Entry 9OK5 (electron microscopy, 3.29 A resolution); this record covers chains D and G of the 7 polymer chains in the assembly.

[Chain D]
Molecule: Vesicle-fusing ATPase
Organism: Cricetulus griseus
Notes: EC 3.6.4.6
UniProtKB: P18708 (NSF_CRIGR); numbering as in UniProt (aligned over 1-744)
Chain sequence (747 residues; numbered -2 to 744; the number before each row is that of its first residue; numbers below 1 keep their minus sign (Gly-2 is residue -2)):
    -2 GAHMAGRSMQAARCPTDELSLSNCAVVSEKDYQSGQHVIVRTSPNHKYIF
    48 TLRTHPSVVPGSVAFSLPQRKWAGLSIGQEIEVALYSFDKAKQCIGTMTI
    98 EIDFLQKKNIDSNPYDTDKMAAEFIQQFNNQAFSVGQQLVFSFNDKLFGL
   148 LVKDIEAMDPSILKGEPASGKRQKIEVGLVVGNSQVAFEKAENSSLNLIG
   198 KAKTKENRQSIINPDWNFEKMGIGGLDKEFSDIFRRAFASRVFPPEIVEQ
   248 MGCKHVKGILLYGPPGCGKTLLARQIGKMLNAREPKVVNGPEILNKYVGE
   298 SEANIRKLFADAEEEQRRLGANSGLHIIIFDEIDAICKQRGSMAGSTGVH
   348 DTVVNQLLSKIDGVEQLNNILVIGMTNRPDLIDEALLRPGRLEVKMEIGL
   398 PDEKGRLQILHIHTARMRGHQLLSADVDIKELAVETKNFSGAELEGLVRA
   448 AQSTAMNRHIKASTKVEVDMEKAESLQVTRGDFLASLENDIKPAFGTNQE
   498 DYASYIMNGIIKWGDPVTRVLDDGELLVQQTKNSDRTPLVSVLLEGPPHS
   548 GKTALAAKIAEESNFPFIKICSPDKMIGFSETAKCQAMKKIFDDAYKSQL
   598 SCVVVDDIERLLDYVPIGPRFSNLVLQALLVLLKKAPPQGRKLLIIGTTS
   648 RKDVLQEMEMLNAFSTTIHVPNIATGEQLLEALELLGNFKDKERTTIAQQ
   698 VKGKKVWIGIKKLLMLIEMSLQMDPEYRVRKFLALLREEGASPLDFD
Not modelled in the structure: -2 to 204, 741-744
Differences from the reference sequence: expression tag (-2 to 0)
Bound ions: Mg2+ site 1: Thr267 (together with ADP); Mg2+ site 2: Thr550 (together with ATP)
Small-molecule neighbours:
  - ADP (adenosine-5'-diphosphate): Gly219, Ile220, Gly221, Leu223, Pro262, Gly263, Cys264, Gly265, Lys266, Thr267, Leu268, Ile406, His410, Gly438, Ala439, Glu442
  - ATP (adenosine-5'-triphosphate), molecule 1: Asp359, Arg385, Arg388
  - ATP, molecule 2: Ile503, Met504, Asn505, Gly506, Ile507, Ile508, Trp510, Val514, Pro545, His546, Ser547, Gly548, Lys549, Thr550, Ala551, Leu552, Ile707, Lys708, Leu711
Swiss-Prot annotation at these positions:
  - binding site (ATP): Asn505 to Trp510, Pro545 to Leu552
  - binding site (Mg(2+)): Thr550
  - modified residue: Lys105 (N6-acetyllysine), Ser207 (Phosphoserine), Tyr259 (Phosphotyrosine), Ser569 (Phosphoserine)
Reported in the primary citation:
  - binding site for phosphate ion: Glu329, Asn374
  - catalytic residues: Asn374, Arg388
  - post-translational modification sites: Ser207 (citing earlier work)

[Chain G]
Molecule: Undefined N-terminus of SNAP-25 or syntaxin-1a
Organism: Rattus norvegicus
Chain sequence (14 residues; row label = number of the first residue in the row; X marks 14 residues of unknown identity (built as UNK)):
     4 XXXXXXXXXXXXXX

[Interface between chain D and chain G]
Interface residues of chain D (facing chain G), 5 residues: Lys293, Tyr294, Val295, Ser343, Thr344

[Summary]
Chain D and chain G make no direct contact in this assembly. Chain D binds ATP and ADP. From UniProt: 14
ATP-binding residues and Mg2+-binding residue Thr550(D) on chain D. From the paper: catalytic residues
Asn374(D) and Arg388(D); a binding site for phosphate ion at Glu329(D) and Asn374(D).
Here chain D is Vesicle-fusing ATPase (Cricetulus griseus) and chain G is Undefined N-terminus of SNAP-25 or
syntaxin-1a (Rattus norvegicus). Entry 9OK5 (22bin20S complex (NSF-alphaSNAP-2:2 syntaxin-1a:SNAP-25),
hydrolyzing, class 16) was determined by electron microscopy (same publication as 9OJR, 9OJU, 9OJZ, 9OK3,
9OKC, 9OLJ and 17 further entries).
